8IKG - chains A and B of the 5 polymer chains in the assembly; structure by electron microscopy, 3.40 A resolution.

== Chain A ==
Molecule: Guanine nucleotide-binding protein G(i) subunit alpha-1
From: Homo sapiens
UniProt: P63096 (GNAI1_HUMAN); numbering as in UniProt (aligned over 1-354)
Amino-acid sequence (354 residues; numbered 1 to 354; the number before each row is that of its first residue):
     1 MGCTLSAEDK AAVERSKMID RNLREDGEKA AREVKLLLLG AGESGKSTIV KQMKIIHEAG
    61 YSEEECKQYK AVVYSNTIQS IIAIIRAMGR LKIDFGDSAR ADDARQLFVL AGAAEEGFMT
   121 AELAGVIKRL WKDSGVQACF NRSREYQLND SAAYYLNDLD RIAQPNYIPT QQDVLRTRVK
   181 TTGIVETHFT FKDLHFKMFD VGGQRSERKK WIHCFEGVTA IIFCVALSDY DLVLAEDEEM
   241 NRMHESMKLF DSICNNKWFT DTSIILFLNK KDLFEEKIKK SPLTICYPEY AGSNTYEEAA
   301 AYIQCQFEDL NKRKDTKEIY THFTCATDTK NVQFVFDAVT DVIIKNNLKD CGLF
Unresolved in the structure: 1-3, 55-181, 234-240
UniProt features mapped onto this chain:
  - region: Lys35 to Thr48 (G1 motif), Asp173 to Thr181 (G2 motif), Phe196 to Arg205 (G3 motif), Ile265 to Asp272 (G4 motif), Thr324 to Thr329 (G5 motif)
  - binding site (GTP): Glu43 to Thr48, Ser151, Leu175 to Thr181, Asp200 to Gln204, Asn269 to Asp272, Ala326
  - binding site (Mg(2+)): Ser47, Thr181
  - modified residue: Arg178 (ADP-ribosylarginine), Gln204 (Deamidated glutamine), Cys351 (ADP-ribosylcysteine)
  - lipidation: Gly2 (N-myristoyl glycine), Cys3 (S-palmitoyl cysteine)
  - natural variant: Gly40 (G40C: In NEDHISB; G40R: In NEDHISB), Gly45 (G45D: In NEDHISB), Thr48 (T48I: In NEDHISB; T48K: In NEDHISB), Gln52 (Q52P: In NEDHISB), Ser75 (deletion: In NEDHISB; uncertain significance), Gln172 (deletion: In NEDHISB), Asp173 (D173V: In NEDHISB), Glu186 to Phe189 (deletion: In NEDHISB; uncertain significance), Cys224 (C224Y: In NEDHISB), Lys270 (K270N: In NEDHISB; K270R: In NEDHISB), Asp272 (D272G: In NEDHISB), Ala326 (A326P: In NEDHISB), 1 further natural variant entry in UniProt
  - mutagenesis: Gly42 (G42R: Abolishes switch to an activated conformation and dissociation from beta and gamma subunits upon GTP binding. Abolishes interaction with RGS family members), Glu116 (E116L: Enhances interaction (inactive GDP-bound) with RGS14), Gln147 (Q147L: Enhances interaction (inactive GDP-bound) with RGS14), Glu245 (E245L: Enhances interaction (inactive GDP-bound) with RGS14)

== Chain B ==
Molecule: Guanine nucleotide-binding protein G(I)/G(S)/G(T) subunit beta-1
From: Homo sapiens
UniProt: P62873 (GBB1_HUMAN); residues 2-340 here = UniProt positions 2-340
Amino-acid sequence (356 residues; numbered -15 to 340; the number before each row is that of its first residue; numbers below 1 keep their minus sign (Met-15 is residue -15)):
   -15 MHHHHLEVLF QGPGSSGSEL DQLRQEAEQL KNQIRDARKA CADATLSQIT NNIDPVGRIQ
    45 MRTRRTLRGH LAKIYAMHWG TDSRLLVSAS QDGKLIIWDS YTTNKVHAIP LRSSWVMTCA
   105 YAPSGNYVAC GGLDNICSIY NLKTREGNVR VSRELAGHTG YLSCCRFLDD NQIVTSSGDT
   165 TCALWDIETG QQTTTFTGHT GDVMSLSLAP DTRLFVSGAC DASAKLWDVR EGMCRQTFTG
   225 HESDINAICF FPNGNAFATG SDDATCRLFD LRADQELMTY SHDNIICGIT SVSFSKSGRL
   285 LLAGYDDFNC NVWDALKADR AGVLAGHDNR VSCLGVTDDG MAVATGSWDS FLKIWN
Unresolved in the structure: -15 to 2, 24-26, 73-76, 95-99, 183, 225
Sequence notes: initiating methionine (-15); expression tag (-14 to 1)
UniProt features mapped onto this chain:
  - modified residue: Ser2 (N-acetylserine), His266 (Phosphohistidine)
  - natural variant: Leu30 (L30F: In MRD42; uncertain significance), Arg52 (R52G: In MRD42), Gly64 (G64V: In MRD42), Asp76 (D76E: In MRD42; D76G: In MRD42), Gly77 (G77S: In MRD42), Lys78 (K78R: In MRD42), Ile80 (I80N: In MRD42; I80T: In MRD42), His91 (H91R: In MRD42; uncertain significance), Ala92 (A92T: In MRD42), Pro94 (P94S: In MRD42), Leu95 (L95P: In MRD42), Arg96 (R96L: In MRD42), 5 further natural variant entries in UniProt

== Chain A / chain B interface ==
Residue-residue contacts (32):
  Ala12(A) - Asn88(B)
  Val13(A) - Asn88(B)
  Arg15(A) - Val90(B)  hydrogen bond (side chain-backbone)
  Ser16(A) - Asn88(B)
  Ser16(A) - Lys89(B)  hydrogen bond (side chain-backbone)
  Ile19(A) - Lys89(B)
  Asp20(A) - Lys89(B)  salt bridge
  Leu23(A) - Gly53(B)
  Leu23(A) - Ile80(B)  hydrophobic
  Leu23(A) - Ala92(B)  hydrophobic
  Gly27(A) - Leu55(B)
  Thr182(A) - Asn119(B)
  Ile184(A) - Leu117(B)
  Gln204(A) - Gly144(B)
  Gln204(A) - Tyr145(B)  hydrogen bond (side chain-backbone)
  Ser206(A) - Gly162(B)
  Ser206(A) - Asp186(B)
  Glu207(A) - Asp186(B)
  Lys210(A) - Tyr145(B)
  Lys210(A) - Met188(B)
  Lys210(A) - Asp228(B)  salt bridge
  Lys210(A) - Asn230(B)
  Lys210(A) - Asp246(B)  salt bridge
  Trp211(A) - Leu117(B)  hydrophobic
  His213(A) - Lys57(B)  hydrogen bond (backbone-side chain)
  His213(A) - Tyr59(B)
  Cys214(A) - Tyr59(B)
  Cys214(A) - Met101(B)  hydrophobic
  Glu216(A) - Lys57(B)  salt bridge
  Glu216(A) - Trp332(B)
  Trp258(A) - Arg314(B)
  Trp258(A) - Trp332(B)  hydrophobic
Other interface residues (no listed pair), chain A (22 interface residues in all): Asp9, Asp26, Gly183
Other interface residues (no listed pair), chain B (28 interface residues in all): Lys78, Thr86, Thr87, His91, Asp118, Cys204

== In short ==
22 residues of chain A and 28 residues of chain B are in contact, with 4 hydrogen bonds and 4 salt bridges.
Polar contacts include Asp20(A)-Lys89(B), Lys210(A)-Asp228(B) and Lys210(A)-Asp246(B).
Here chain A is Guanine nucleotide-binding protein G(i) subunit alpha-1 and chain B is Guanine
nucleotide-binding protein G(I)/G(S)/G(T) subunit beta-1, both from Homo sapiens. Entry 8IKG (Cryo-EM
structure of human receptor with G proteins) was determined by electron microscopy together with 8IKH from the
same study.
